4NTI - chain A; structure by X-ray diffraction, 2.90 A resolution.

# Chain A
Protein: accelerated-cell-death 11
Source organism: Arabidopsis thaliana
Reference sequence: O64587 (O64587_ARATH); residue numbers follow UniProt; this construct covers 1-206
Chain sequence (207 residues; each row starts with the number of its first residue; numbering starts at 0):
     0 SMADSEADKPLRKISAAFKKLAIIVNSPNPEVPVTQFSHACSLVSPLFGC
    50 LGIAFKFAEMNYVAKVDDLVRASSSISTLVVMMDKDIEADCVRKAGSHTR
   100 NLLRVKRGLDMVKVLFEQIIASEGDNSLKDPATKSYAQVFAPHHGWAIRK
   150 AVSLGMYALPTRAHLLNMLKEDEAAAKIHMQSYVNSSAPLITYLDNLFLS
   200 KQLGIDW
Unresolved in the structure: 0-4
Sequence notes: expression tag (0); engineered mutation Asn60 (Asp in O64587)
Residues lining bound ligands:
  - 1PZ ((2S,3R,4E)-2-(dodecanoylamino)-3-hydroxyoctadec-4-en-1-yl dihydrogen phosphate), molecule 1: Leu46, Phe47, Leu50, Phe54, Phe56, Ala57, Asn60, Tyr61, Lys64, Arg99, Arg103, Gly107, Met110, Val111, Leu114, Ala131, Tyr135, Phe139, His143, Ile147, Val151, Met155, Leu158
  - 1PZ, molecule 2: Gly144, Trp145, Ala146, Arg148
Curated features (UniProtKB/Swiss-Prot):
  - binding site (an N-acylsphingoid base 1-phosphate): Lys64, Arg99, Arg103, His143
  - mutagenesis: Phe47 (F47Q: Decreased activity), Lys64 (K64A: Severe reduction in C1P transfer), Arg99 (R99A/E: Severe reduction in C1P transfer), Arg103 (R103A: Severe reduction in C1P transfer; R103W: No gain of galacosylceramide transfer and no effect on PCD suppression), His143 (H143L: Loss of lipid transfer, but no effect on PCD suppression)
What the authors report for this chain:
  - binding site for 1PZ: Asn60, Lys64, Arg99, Arg103, His143
  - conformationally variable residues (side-chain flip): Phe47, Leu50, Phe54, Phe56, Ala57
  - specificity-determining residues: Lys64, Arg99, Arg103
  - mutagenesis - F47Q, R99A, R99E, R103A: decreased catalytic activity

# Overview
Ligands of chain A: compound 1PZ. UniProt lists 4 N-acylsphingoid base 1-phosphate-binding residues and 5
mutagenesis sites. From the paper: a binding site for 1PZ at Asn60, Lys64 and Arg99 among others; F47Q, R99A
and R99E, among others, reduce catalytic activity.
Chain A is accelerated-cell-death 11 (Arabidopsis thaliana); the structure, Crystal structure of D60N mutant
of Arabidopsis ACD11 (accelerated-cell-death 11) complexed with C12 ceramide-1-phosphate (d18:1/12:0) at ...,
was determined by X-ray diffraction together with 4NT1, 4NT2, 4NTG and 4NTO from the same study.
